Entry 5D4C (X-ray diffraction, 3.28 A resolution); this record covers chains C and F of the 8 polymer chains in the assembly.

Chain C:
Protein: DNA-directed RNA polymerase subunit beta
Source organism: Thermus thermophilus (strain HB8 / ATCC 27634 / DSM 579)
Notes: EC 2.7.7.6
UniProtKB: Q8RQE9 (RPOB_THET8); residue numbers follow UniProt; this construct covers 1-1119
Sequence (1119 residues; numbered 1 to 1119; the number before each row is that of its first residue):
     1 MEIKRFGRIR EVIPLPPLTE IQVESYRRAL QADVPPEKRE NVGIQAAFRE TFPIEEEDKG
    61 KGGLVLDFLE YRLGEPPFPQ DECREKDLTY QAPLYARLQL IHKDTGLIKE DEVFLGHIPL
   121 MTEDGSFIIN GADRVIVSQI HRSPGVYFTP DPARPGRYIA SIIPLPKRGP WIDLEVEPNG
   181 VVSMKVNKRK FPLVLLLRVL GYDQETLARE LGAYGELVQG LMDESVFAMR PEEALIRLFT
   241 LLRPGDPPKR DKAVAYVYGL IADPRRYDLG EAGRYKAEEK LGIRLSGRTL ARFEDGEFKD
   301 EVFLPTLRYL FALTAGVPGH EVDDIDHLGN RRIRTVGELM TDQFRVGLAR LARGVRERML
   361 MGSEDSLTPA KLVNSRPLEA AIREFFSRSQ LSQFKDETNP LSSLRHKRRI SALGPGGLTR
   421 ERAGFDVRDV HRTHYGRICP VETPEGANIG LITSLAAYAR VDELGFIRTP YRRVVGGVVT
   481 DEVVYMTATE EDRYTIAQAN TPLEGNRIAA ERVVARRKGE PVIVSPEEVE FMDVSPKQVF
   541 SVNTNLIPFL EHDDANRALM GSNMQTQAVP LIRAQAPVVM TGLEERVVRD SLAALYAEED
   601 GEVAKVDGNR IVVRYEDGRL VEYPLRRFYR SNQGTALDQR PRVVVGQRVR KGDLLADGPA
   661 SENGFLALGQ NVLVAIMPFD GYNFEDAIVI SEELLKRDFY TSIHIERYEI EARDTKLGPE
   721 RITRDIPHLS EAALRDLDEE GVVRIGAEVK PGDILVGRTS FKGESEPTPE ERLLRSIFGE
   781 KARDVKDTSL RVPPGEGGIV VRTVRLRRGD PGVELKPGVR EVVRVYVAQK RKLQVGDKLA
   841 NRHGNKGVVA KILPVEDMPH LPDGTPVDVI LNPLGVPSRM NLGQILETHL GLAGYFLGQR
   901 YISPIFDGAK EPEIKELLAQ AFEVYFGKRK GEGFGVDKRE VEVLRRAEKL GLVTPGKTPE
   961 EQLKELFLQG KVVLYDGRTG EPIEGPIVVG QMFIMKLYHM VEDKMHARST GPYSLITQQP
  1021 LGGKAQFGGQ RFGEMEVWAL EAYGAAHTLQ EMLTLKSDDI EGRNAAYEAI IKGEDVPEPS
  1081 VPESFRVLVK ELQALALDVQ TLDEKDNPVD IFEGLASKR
Disordered / not traced: 57-62, 1119
Residues lining bound ligands:
  - ATP / cytidine-5'-monophosphate: Arg405, Arg409, Pro444, Gln567, Lys838, Lys846, His999, Lys1004
  - CTP (cytidine-5'-triphosphate): Arg557, Glu685, Arg879

Chain F:
Protein: RNA polymerase sigma factor SigA
Source organism: Thermus thermophilus (strain HB8 / ATCC 27634 / DSM 579)
UniProtKB: Q5SKW1 (Q5SKW1_THET8); residue numbers follow UniProt; this construct covers 1-423
Sequence (443 residues; row label = number of the first residue in the row; numbers below 1 keep their minus sign (Met-19 is residue -19)):
   -19 MGSSHHHHHH SSGLVPRGSH MKKSKRKNAQ AQEAQETEVL VQEEAEELPE FPEGEPDPDL
    41 EDPDLTLEDD LLDLPEEGEG LDLEEEEEDL PIPKISTSDP VRQYLHEIGQ VPLLTLEEEV
   101 ELARKVEEGM EAIKKLSEIT GLDPDLIREV VRAKILGSAR VRHIPGLKET LDPKTVEEID
   161 QKLKSLPKEH KRYLHIAREG EAARQHLIEA NLRLVVSIAK KYTGRGLSFL DLIQEGNQGL
   221 IRAVEKFEYK RRFKFSTYAT WWIRQAINRA IADQARTIRI PVHMVETINK LSRTARQLQQ
   281 ELGREPTYEE IAEAMGPGWD AKRVEETLKI AQEPVSLETP IGDEKDSFYG DFIPDEHLPS
   341 PVDAATQSLL SEELEKALSK LSEREAMVLK LRKGLIDGRE HTLEEVGAFF GVTRERIRQI
   401 ENKALRKLKY HESRTRKLRD FLD
Disordered / not traced: -19 to 77
Differences from the reference sequence: initiating methionine (-19); expression tag (-18 to 0)
Bound ions: Mg2+: Ala292, Gly296, Trp299

How chain C and chain F interact:
Pairs across the interface (78; chain C residue first):
  Phe114(C) with Gln279(F); Gln280(F); Gly283(F); Arg284(F)
  His117(C) with Gly283(F)
  Arg243(C) with Arg82(F)
  Pro244(C) with Arg82(F), hydrogen bond (backbone-side chain)
  Arg353(C) with Thr203(F), hydrogen bond
  Glu357(C) with Lys201(F)
  Met361(C) with Lys201(F); Arg244(F)
  Ala370(C) with Gln280(F), hydrogen bond (backbone-side chain)
  Val373(C) with Gln280(F)
  Asn374(C) with Arg276(F), hydrogen bond
  Ser375(C) with Gln279(F), hydrogen bond
  Arg376(C) with Arg276(F); Gln279(F); Glu285(F), salt bridge
  Glu379(C) with Gln279(F)
  Gln390(C) with Asp323(F), hydrogen bond
  His728(C) with Asp423(F)
  Pro769(C) with Lys373(F); Gly374(F); Leu375(F)
  Glu770(C) with Leu350(F); Ser351(F), hydrogen bond; Leu354(F)
  Glu771(C) with Leu350(F)
  Arg772(C) with Lys373(F); Glu380(F), salt bridge
  Leu773(C) with Leu354(F), hydrophobic; Leu358(F), hydrophobic; Lys373(F); Leu375(F), hydrophobic
  Leu774(C) with Leu418(F); Phe421(F)
  Arg775(C) with Leu422(F)
  Ser776(C) with Lys373(F), hydrogen bond; Leu405(F); Lys409(F)
  Ile777(C) with Leu354(F), hydrophobic; Leu408(F), hydrophobic; Lys409(F)
  Phe778(C) with Glu412(F); Leu418(F); Arg419(F); Leu422(F), hydrophobic
  Arg808(C) with Glu305(F), salt bridge
  Glu814(C) with Thr287(F); Tyr288(F), hydrogen bond (side chain-backbone)
  Leu815(C) with Tyr288(F), hydrogen bond (backbone-side chain)
  Lys816(C) with Tyr288(F)
  Pro817(C) with Tyr288(F); Glu305(F)
  Gly818(C) with Glu305(F), hydrogen bond (backbone-side chain)
  Thr1010(C) with Val342(F)
  Pro1012(C) with Pro334(F), hydrophobic
  Tyr1013(C) with Pro334(F); Asp335(F), hydrogen bond (backbone-backbone); Pro341(F)
  Leu1015(C) with Ile333(F), hydrophobic; Pro334(F); Asp335(F)
  Gln1018(C) with Asp335(F), hydrogen bond; Leu338(F)
  Leu1021(C) with Asp331(F); Pro334(F), hydrophobic
  Gln1026(C) with Phe332(F)
  Ile1060(C) with Leu338(F), hydrophobic
  Asn1064(C) with Pro341(F)
  Tyr1067(C) with Pro341(F); Ala345(F), hydrophobic
  Glu1068(C) with Ala344(F); Ser348(F), hydrogen bond; Glu352(F)
  Ile1071(C) with Ala345(F), hydrophobic
  Lys1072(C) with Leu349(F); Glu352(F), salt bridge
Also at the interface, not in a pair above, chain C (52 interface residues in all): Tyr95, Val113, Arg388, Ser389, Thr768, Val819, Ser1014, Arg1063
Also at the interface, not in a pair above, chain F (55 interface residues in all): Lys200, Pro286, Glu289, Leu308, Lys309, Gln312, Gly330, Pro339, Ser340, Gln347, Leu369

In short:
52 residues of chain C and 55 residues of chain F are in contact; the contacts include 14 hydrogen bonds and 4
salt bridges. Polar pairs include Arg376(C)-Glu285(F), Arg772(C)-Glu380(F) and Arg808(C)-Glu305(F). Ligands of
chain C: ATP / cytidine-5'-monophosphate and CTP.
Here chain C is DNA-directed RNA polymerase subunit beta and chain F is RNA polymerase sigma factor SigA, both
from Thermus thermophilus (strain HB8 / ATCC 27634 / DSM 579). Entry 5D4C (Crystal structure of Thermus
thermophilus product complex for transcription initiation with ATP and CTP) was determined by X-ray
diffraction together with 5D4D and 5D4E from the same study.
